Entry 3Q8R (X-ray diffraction, 2.45 A resolution); this record covers chains B and T of the 3 polymer chains in the assembly.

[Chain B]
Protein: DNA polymerase iota
Source organism: Homo sapiens
Notes: EC 2.7.7.7
Reference sequence: Q9UNA4 (POLI_HUMAN); residues 1-420 here = UniProt positions 1-420
Chain sequence (420 residues; each row starts with the number of its first residue):
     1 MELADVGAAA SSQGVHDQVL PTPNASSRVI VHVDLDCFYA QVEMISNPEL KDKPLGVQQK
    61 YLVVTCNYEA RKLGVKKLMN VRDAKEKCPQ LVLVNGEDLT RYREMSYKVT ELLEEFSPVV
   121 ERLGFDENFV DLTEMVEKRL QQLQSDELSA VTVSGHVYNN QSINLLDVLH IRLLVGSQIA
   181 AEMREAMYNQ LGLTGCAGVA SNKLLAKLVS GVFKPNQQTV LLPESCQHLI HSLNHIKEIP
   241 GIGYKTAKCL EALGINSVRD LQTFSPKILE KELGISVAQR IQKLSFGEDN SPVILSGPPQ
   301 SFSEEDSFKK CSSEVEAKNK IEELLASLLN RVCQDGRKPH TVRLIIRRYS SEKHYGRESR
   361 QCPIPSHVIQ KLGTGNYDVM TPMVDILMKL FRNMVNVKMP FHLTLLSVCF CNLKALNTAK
Disordered / not traced: 1-26, 351-355, 371-375, 415-420
Ion coordination: Mg2+ site 1: Asp34, Leu35 (together with 2'-deoxyguanosine-5'-triphosphate); Mg2+ site 2: Lys237, Ile239, Ile242 (shared with 1 residue of chain P)
Residues lining bound ligands: 2'-deoxyguanosine-5'-triphosphate (DGT): Asp34, Leu35, Asp36, Cys37, Phe38, Tyr39, Val64, Thr65, Tyr68, Arg71, Asp126, Glu127, Lys214
Curated features (UniProtKB/Swiss-Prot):
  - natural variant: Gly96 (R96G: Large decrease in catalytic activity efficiency which is partially rescued by the presence of Mn(2+) instead Mg(2+); this construct carries the variant)
  - mutagenesis: Met1 to Ala25 (Small decrease in catalytic activity efficiency which is partially rescued by the presence of Mn(2+) instead Mg(2+))
Reported in the primary citation:
  - binding site for the 11-nt DNA strand (chain T): Gln59
  - mutagenesis - Q59A (1.2-fold): increased catalytic activity on 8-oxo-G
  - specificity-determining residues: Gln59

[Chain T]
Molecule: 11-nt DNA strand
Sequence (11 nucleotides; numbered 837 to 847; the number before each row is that of its first residue):
   837 TCAGGGGTCC T
Disordered / not traced: 837-839
Modified / non-standard residues: 8OG (8-oxo-2'-deoxy-guanosine-5'-monophosphate) at position 840

[Chain B / chain T interface]
Residue-residue contacts - 23 pairs, chain B then chain T:
  Gln59(B) with 8OG_840(T), base contact; DG841(T), sugar contact
  Lys60(B) with 8OG_840(T), sugar contact; DG841(T), salt bridge to the phosphate
  Leu62(B) with 8OG_840(T), phosphate contact
  Val64(B) with 8OG_840(T), base contact
  Glu97(B) with DG841(T), sugar contact
  Leu99(B) with DG841(T), phosphate contact; DG842(T), phosphate contact
  Pro299(B) with DT844(T), phosphate contact
  Gln300(B) with DT844(T), hydrogen bond to the phosphate; DC845(T), phosphate contact
  Ser301(B) with DG843(T), sugar contact; DT844(T), hydrogen bond to the phosphate
  Phe302(B) with DG843(T), phosphate contact
  Ser303(B) with DG842(T), sugar contact; DG843(T), hydrogen bond to the phosphate
  Glu304(B) with DG842(T), phosphate contact
  Glu305(B) with DG841(T), sugar contact; DG842(T), hydrogen bond to the phosphate
  Ser307(B) with 8OG_840(T), sugar contact; DG841(T), hydrogen bond to the phosphate
  Arg331(B) with DG843(T), salt bridge to the phosphate
Other interface residues (no listed pair), chain B (21 interface residues in all): Tyr39, Arg103, Gly124, Phe125, Asp306, Arg347

[In short]
21 residues of chain B face 6 of chain T across their interface; the contacts include 5 hydrogen bonds and 2
salt bridges. Polar pairs include Gln300(B)-DT844(T), Ser301(B)-DT844(T) and Ser303(B)-DG843(T). From the
paper: a binding site for the 11-nt DNA strand (chain T) at Gln59(B); Q59A of chain B increases catalytic
activity on 8-oxo-G.
Here chain B is DNA polymerase iota (Homo sapiens) and chain T is an 11-nt DNA strand. Entry 3Q8R (Human DNA
polymerase iota incorporating dGTP opposite 8-oxo-guanine) was determined by X-ray diffraction (same
publication as 3Q8P and 3Q8Q).
